7S96 - chains A and D of the 4 polymer chains in the assembly; structure by X-ray diffraction, 1.80 A resolution.

# Chain A
Molecule: Phycoerythrin alpha subunit 1
From: Hemiselmis pacifica
UniProt: A0A067XP79 (A0A067XP79_9CRYP); residues 2-62 here correspond to UniProt positions 49-109 (UniProt number = residue number + 47)
Amino-acid sequence (63 residues; row label = number of the first residue in the row):
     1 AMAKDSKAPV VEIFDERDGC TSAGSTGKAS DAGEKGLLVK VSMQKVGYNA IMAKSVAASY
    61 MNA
Construct notes: insertion (1, 63)
Covalent attachments: phycocyanobilin (CYC) linked to Cys20

# Chain D
Molecule: Phycoerythrin beta subunit
From: Hemiselmis pacifica
UniProt: A0A067XP89 (A0A067XP89_9CRYP); numbering as in UniProt (aligned over 2-176)
Amino-acid sequence (176 residues; each row starts with the number of its first residue):
     2 LDAFSKVITS ADGKAAYVGG ADLQALKKFV SDGNKRMDAV NAIVSNASCI VSDAVSGMVC
    62 ENPSLIAPNG GVYSNRKMAA CLRDAEIILR YVSYSLLSGD SSVLEDRCLN GLKETYSSLG
   122 VPAAGNARAV AIMKATVNSF INNTAQQKKL SVPSGDCSAL ASEAGGYFDK VTSAIA
Construct notes: insertion (177)
Covalent attachments: 15,16-dihydrobiliverdin (DBV) linked to Cys50, Cys61; phycocyanobilin (CYC) linked to Cys82, Cys158

# Interface between chain A and chain D
Pairs across the interface (12):
  Asp18(A) - Asn76(D)  hydrogen bond
  Cys20(A) - Arg77(D)
  Ile51(A) - Ser46(D)
  Ser55(A) - Lys149(D)
  Ala58(A) - Lys150(D)
  Ser59(A) - Gln148(D)
  Ser59(A) - Lys149(D)
  Ser59(A) - Lys150(D)  hydrogen bond (side chain-backbone)
  Asn62(A) - Gln147(D)
  Asn62(A) - Gln148(D)  hydrogen bond (side chain-backbone)
  Asn62(A) - Lys150(D)
  Ala63(A) - Gln148(D)  hydrogen bond (backbone-side chain)
Interface residues without a listed pair, chain D (8 interface residues in all): Ser152

# Overview
The chain A/chain D interface involves 8 residues from each chain; the contacts include 4 hydrogen bonds.
Polar pairs include Asp18(A)-Asn76(D), Ser59(A)-Lys150(D) and Asn62(A)-Gln148(D).
Here chain A is Phycoerythrin alpha subunit 1 and chain D is Phycoerythrin beta subunit, both from Hemiselmis
pacifica. Entry 7S96 (Structure of the Light Harvesting Complex PC577 from Hemiselmis pacifica) was determined
by X-ray diffraction (same publication as 7TJA, 7S97 and 7TLF).
